Entry 7USY (electron microscopy, 3.54 A resolution); this record covers chains A and C of the 7 polymer chains in the assembly.

[Chain A]
Molecule: Transmembrane channel-like protein 1
Source organism: Caenorhabditis elegans
Reference sequence: D3KZG3 (TMC1_CAEEL); residue numbers follow UniProt; this construct covers 1-1285
Sequence (1285 residues; numbered 1 to 1285; the number before each row is that of its first residue):
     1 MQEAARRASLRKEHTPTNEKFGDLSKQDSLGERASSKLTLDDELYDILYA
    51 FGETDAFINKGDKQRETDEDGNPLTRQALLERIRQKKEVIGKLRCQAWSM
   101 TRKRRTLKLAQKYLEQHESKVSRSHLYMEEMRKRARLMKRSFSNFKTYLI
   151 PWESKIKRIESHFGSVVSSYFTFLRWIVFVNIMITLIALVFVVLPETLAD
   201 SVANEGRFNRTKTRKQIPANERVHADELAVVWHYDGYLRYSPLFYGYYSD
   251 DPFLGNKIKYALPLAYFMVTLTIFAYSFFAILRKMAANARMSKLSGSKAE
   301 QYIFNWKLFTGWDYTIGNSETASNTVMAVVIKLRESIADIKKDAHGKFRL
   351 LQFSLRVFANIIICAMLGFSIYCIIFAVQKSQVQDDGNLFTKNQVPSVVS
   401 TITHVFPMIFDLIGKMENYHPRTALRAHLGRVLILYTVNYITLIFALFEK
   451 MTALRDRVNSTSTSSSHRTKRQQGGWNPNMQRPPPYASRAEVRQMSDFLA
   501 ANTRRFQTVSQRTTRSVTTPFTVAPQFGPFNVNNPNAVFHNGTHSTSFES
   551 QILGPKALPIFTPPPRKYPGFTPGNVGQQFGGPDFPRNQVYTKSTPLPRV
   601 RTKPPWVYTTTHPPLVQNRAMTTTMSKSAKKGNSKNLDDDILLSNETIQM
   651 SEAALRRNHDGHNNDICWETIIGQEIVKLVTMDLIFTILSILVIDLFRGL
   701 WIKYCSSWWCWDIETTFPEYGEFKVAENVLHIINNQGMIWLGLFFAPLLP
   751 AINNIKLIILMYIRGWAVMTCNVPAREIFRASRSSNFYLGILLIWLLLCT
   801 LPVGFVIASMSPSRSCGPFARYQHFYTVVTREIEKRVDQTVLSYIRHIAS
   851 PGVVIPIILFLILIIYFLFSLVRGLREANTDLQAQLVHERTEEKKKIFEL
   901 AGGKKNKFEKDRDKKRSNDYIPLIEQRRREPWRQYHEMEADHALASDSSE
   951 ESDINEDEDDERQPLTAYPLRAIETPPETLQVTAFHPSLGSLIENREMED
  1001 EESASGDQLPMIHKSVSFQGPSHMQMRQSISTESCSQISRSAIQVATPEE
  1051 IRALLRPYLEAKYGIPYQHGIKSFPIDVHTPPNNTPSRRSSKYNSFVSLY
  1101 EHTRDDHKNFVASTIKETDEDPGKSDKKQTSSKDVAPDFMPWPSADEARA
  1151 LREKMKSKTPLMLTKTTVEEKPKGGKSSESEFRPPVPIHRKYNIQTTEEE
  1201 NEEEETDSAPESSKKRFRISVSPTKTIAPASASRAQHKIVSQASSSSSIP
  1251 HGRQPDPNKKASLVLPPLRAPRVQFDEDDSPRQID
Not modelled in the structure: 1-74, 460-663, 881-1285
Disulfide bonds: C667-C816
Bound ions: Ca2+ near D695 (its only coordinating residue here)
Small-molecule neighbours: 1,2-Distearoyl-sn-glycerophosphoethanolamine (3PE): K155, R158, I688, L692, I759, Y762, I763, G765, W766
Swiss-Prot annotation at these positions:
  - region (Required for interaction with tmie): L696 to Y720, W766 to V773
  - site (Required for interaction with calm-1): E160, D313, R780
  - glycosylation: N209 (N-linked (GalNAc...) asparagine)

[Chain C]
Molecule: CALMyrin (Calcium and Integrin Binding protein) homolog
Source organism: Caenorhabditis elegans
Reference sequence: Q93640 (Q93640_CAEEL); residue numbers follow UniProt; this construct covers 1-201
Sequence (201 residues; numbered 1 to 201; the number before each row is that of its first residue):
     1 MGNNASSLSELNLFSKGGVFTREQLDEYQDCTFFTRKDIIRLYKRFYALN
    51 PHKVPTNMQGNRPAITTLTFEEVEKMPELKENPFKRRICEVFSEDGRGNL
   101 SFDDFLDMFSVFSEMAPLQLKLKYAFRIYDYDGDELLGHDDLSKMIRSLT
   151 RDELSDVEVEFIIERIIEEADLDGDSSINFAEFEHVVSRSPDFIRTFHIR
   201 I
Not modelled in the structure: 1-17
Bound ions: Ca2+ site 1: D132, D134, L136, D141; Ca2+ site 2: S177, E182

[Interface between chain A and chain C]
Residue-residue contacts (101):
  R94(A) - Q29(C)
  R94(A) - D30(C)
  R94(A) - C31(C)
  R94(A) - T32(C)  hydrogen bond (side chain-backbone)
  R94(A) - F33(C)
  R94(A) - L120(C)
  C95(A) - P117(C)  hydrophobic
  C95(A) - Q119(C)
  C95(A) - L120(C)
  C95(A) - K123(C)  hydrogen bond (backbone-side chain)
  Q96(A) - L120(C)
  Q96(A) - K123(C)
  A97(A) - L120(C)
  A97(A) - Y124(C)  hydrophobic
  A97(A) - R127(C)  hydrogen bond (backbone-side chain)
  W98(A) - Y124(C)
  M100(A) - D103(C)
  M100(A) - D107(C)
  R104(A) - Y28(C)
  R104(A) - D103(C)  salt bridge
  L107(A) - E27(C)
  L107(A) - C31(C)  hydrophobic
  R140(A) - D26(C)  salt bridge
  R140(A) - Q29(C)
  R140(A) - D30(C)  salt bridge
  N144(A) - Q29(C)
  N144(A) - T35(C)
  N144(A) - R36(C)
  T147(A) - T35(C)
  T147(A) - K37(C)
  Y148(A) - K37(C)
  I156(A) - R200(C)
  K157(A) - E78(C)  salt bridge
  K157(A) - R200(C)
  E160(A) - R200(C)  salt bridge
  S165(A) - R195(C)  hydrogen bond (side chain-backbone)
  S292(A) - I194(C)
  K293(A) - P191(C)
  S295(A) - S188(C)
  S295(A) - R189(C)
  G296(A) - R189(C)
  S297(A) - R189(C)  hydrogen bond (backbone-side chain)
  K298(A) - R189(C)  hydrogen bond (backbone-side chain)
  A299(A) - R189(C)
  Y302(A) - E169(C)
  I303(A) - E169(C)  hydrogen bond (backbone-side chain)
  F304(A) - I166(C)
  F304(A) - E169(C)  hydrogen bond (backbone-side chain)
  N305(A) - I166(C)
  N305(A) - E169(C)
  N305(A) - A170(C)
  N305(A) - V186(C)
  W306(A) - R189(C)
  W306(A) - S190(C)
  L308(A) - Y129(C)
  L308(A) - M145(C)  hydrophobic
  L308(A) - I146(C)  hydrophobic
  L308(A) - I162(C)  hydrophobic
  L308(A) - I166(C)  hydrophobic
  F309(A) - Y129(C)  hydrogen bond (backbone-side chain)
  F309(A) - L137(C)  hydrophobic
  F309(A) - L142(C)  hydrophobic
  F309(A) - F183(C)  hydrophobic
  F309(A) - V187(C)  hydrophobic
  T310(A) - S190(C)  hydrogen bond
  T310(A) - F193(C)
  T310(A) - T196(C)
  W312(A) - E81(C)
  W312(A) - N82(C)  hydrogen bond
  W312(A) - P83(C)
  W312(A) - R151(C)
  W312(A) - T196(C)
  D313(A) - R195(C)  salt bridge
  Y314(A) - N82(C)
  Y314(A) - I88(C)  hydrophobic
  Y314(A) - F112(C)  hydrophobic
  Y314(A) - T196(C)  hydrogen bond (backbone-backbone)
  Y314(A) - F197(C)
  Y314(A) - H198(C)
  Y314(A) - I199(C)
  T315(A) - H198(C)
  G317(A) - P77(C)
  G317(A) - K80(C)
  N318(A) - E81(C)
  S319(A) - E81(C)
  A322(A) - E81(C)
  V326(A) - L149(C)
  V326(A) - T150(C)
  V326(A) - R151(C)
  V326(A) - E153(C)
  V329(A) - L149(C)  hydrophobic
  V330(A) - T150(C)
  I337(A) - E158(C)
  I337(A) - F161(C)  hydrophobic
  I337(A) - I162(C)  hydrophobic
  K341(A) - F161(C)
  R780(A) - D192(C)  salt bridge
  R780(A) - R195(C)
  R783(A) - P191(C)
  R783(A) - D192(C)  salt bridge
  N879(A) - R189(C)  hydrogen bond (backbone-side chain)
Other interface residues (no listed pair), chain A (55 interface residues in all): K103, E153, V166, S168, T172, I316, L333, I340
Other interface residues (no listed pair), chain C (63 interface residues in all): F84, L118, R165, H185, I201

[Summary]
Chain A and chain C form an interface of 55 and 63 residues respectively, with 13 hydrogen bonds and 8 salt
bridges. Among the polar pairs are R104(A)-D103(C), R140(A)-D26(C) and R140(A)-D30(C). Ligands of chain A:
1,2-Distearoyl-sn-glycerophosphoethanolamine.
Chain A is Transmembrane channel-like protein 1 and chain C is CALMyrin (Calcium and Integrin Binding protein)
homolog, both from Caenorhabditis elegans; the structure, Structure of C. elegans TMC-1 complex with ARRD-6,
was determined by electron microscopy (same publication as 7USW and 7USX).
